4Z2D - chains A and E of the 8 polymer chains in the assembly; structure by X-ray diffraction, 3.38 A resolution.

# Chain A
Protein: DNA gyrase subunit A
Organism: Streptococcus pneumoniae
Notes: EC 5.99.1.3
UniProtKB: Q9R867 (Q9R867_STREE); numbering as in UniProt (aligned over 1-493)
Chain sequence (499 residues; each row starts with the number of its first residue):
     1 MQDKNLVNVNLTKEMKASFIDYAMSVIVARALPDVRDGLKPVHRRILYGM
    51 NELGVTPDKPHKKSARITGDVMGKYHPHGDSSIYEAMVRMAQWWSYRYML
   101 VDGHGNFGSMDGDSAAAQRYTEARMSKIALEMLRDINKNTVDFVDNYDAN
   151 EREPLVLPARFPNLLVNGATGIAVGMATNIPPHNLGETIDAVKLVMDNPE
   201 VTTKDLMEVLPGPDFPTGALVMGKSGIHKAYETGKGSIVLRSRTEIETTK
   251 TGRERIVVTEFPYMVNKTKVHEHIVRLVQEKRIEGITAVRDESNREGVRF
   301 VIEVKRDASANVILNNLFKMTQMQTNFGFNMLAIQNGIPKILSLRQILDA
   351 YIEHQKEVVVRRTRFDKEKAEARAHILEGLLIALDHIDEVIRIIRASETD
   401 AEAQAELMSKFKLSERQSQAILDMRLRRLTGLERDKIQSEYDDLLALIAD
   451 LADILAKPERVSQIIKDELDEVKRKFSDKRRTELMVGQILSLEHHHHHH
Unresolved in the structure: 1, 487-499
Sequence notes: expression tag (494-499)

# Chain E
Molecule: Symmetrized E-site DNA
Sequence (15 nucleotides; each row starts with the number of its first residue):
     1 CGTATTACGTTGTAT
Unresolved in the structure: 1-8

# How chain A and chain E interact
Contacting residue pairs - 14 pairs, chain A then chain E:
  Arg30(A) - DT13(E)  phosphate contact
  Arg30(A) - DA14(E)  hydrogen bond to the sugar
  His43(A) - DT13(E)  salt bridge to the phosphate
  His76(A) - DA14(E)  salt bridge to the phosphate
  His78(A) - DA14(E)  salt bridge to the phosphate
  His78(A) - DT15(E)  phosphate contact
  Gly79(A) - DT15(E)  phosphate contact
  Ser82(A) - DA14(E)  phosphate contact
  Arg89(A) - DG12(E)  salt bridge to the phosphate
  Arg89(A) - DT13(E)  salt bridge to the phosphate
  Thr170(A) - DG12(E)  sugar contact
  Thr170(A) - DT13(E)  phosphate contact
  Ile172(A) - DT11(E)  base contact
  Ile172(A) - DG12(E)  base contact
Also at the interface, not in a pair above, chain A (10 interface residues in all): Val42

# Summary
10 residues of chain A and 5 residues of chain E are in contact, with 1 hydrogen bond and 5 salt bridges.
Among the polar pairs are Arg30(A)-DA14(E), His43(A)-DT13(E) and His76(A)-DA14(E).
Chain A is DNA gyrase subunit A (Streptococcus pneumoniae) and chain E is Symmetrized E-site DNA; the
structure, Quinolone(Levofloxacin)-DNA cleavage complex of gyrase from S. pneumoniae, was determined by X-ray
diffraction.
